PDB entry 5M2W | X-ray diffraction, 1.50 A resolution | chain A

== Chain A ==
Molecule: Llama nanobody nb8 against TssK from T6SS
Source organism: Lama glama
Notes: antibody fragment or engineered binder
Chain sequence (125 residues; row label = number of the first residue in the row):
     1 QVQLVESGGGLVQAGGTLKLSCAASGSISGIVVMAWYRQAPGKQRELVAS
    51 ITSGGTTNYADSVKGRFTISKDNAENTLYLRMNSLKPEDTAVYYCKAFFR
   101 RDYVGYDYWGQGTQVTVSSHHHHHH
Not modelled in the structure: 28-29, 120-125
Cystine bridges: C22-C95

== Summary ==
Chain A is Llama nanobody nb8 against TssK from T6SS (Lama glama); the structure, Structure of nanobody nb18
raised against TssK from E. coli T6SS, was determined by X-ray diffraction together with 5M2Y, 5MWN and 5M30
from the same study.
